PDB entry 7MID | electron microscopy, 3.56 A resolution | chains A and B of the 6 polymer chains in the assembly

# Chain A (and B)
Protein: CRISPR-associated exonuclease Cas4/endonuclease Cas1 fusion
Source organism: Geobacter sulfurreducens
Notes: EC 3.1.-.-, 3.1.12.1; chain B of this document is another copy of the same molecule, construct and numbering; everything in this record applies to it too
UniProtKB: Q74H36 (CS4F1_GEOSL); numbering as in UniProt (aligned over 1-559)
Sequence (559 residues; numbered 1 to 559; the number before each row is that of its first residue):
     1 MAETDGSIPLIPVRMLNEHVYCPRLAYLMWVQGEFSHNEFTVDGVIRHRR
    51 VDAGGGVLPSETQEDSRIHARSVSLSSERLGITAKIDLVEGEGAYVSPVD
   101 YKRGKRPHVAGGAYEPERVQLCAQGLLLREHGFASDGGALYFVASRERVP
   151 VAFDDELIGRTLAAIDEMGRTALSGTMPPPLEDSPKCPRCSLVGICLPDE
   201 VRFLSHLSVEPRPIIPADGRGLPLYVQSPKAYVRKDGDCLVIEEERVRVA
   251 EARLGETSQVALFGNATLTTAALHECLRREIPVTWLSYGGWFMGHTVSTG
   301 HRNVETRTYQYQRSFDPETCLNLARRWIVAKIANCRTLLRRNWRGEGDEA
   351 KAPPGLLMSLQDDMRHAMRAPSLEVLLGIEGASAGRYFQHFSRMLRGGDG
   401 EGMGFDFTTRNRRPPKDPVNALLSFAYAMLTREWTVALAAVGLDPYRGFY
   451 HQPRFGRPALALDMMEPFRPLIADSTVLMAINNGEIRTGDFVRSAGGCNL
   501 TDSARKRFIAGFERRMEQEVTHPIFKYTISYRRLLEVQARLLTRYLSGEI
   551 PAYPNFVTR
Unresolved in the structure: 1-4, 559 (chain B: 1-218, 559)
Metal / ion sites: 4Fe-4S cluster Fe: C22, C187, C190, C196; Mn2+ site 1: H48, D87, D100, Y101; Mn2+ site 2: E380, E466
Ligand contacts: 4Fe-4S cluster (SF4): Y21, C22, R24, L25, L28, P180, L181, C187, C190, C196, P198
Swiss-Prot annotation at these positions:
  - binding site ([4Fe-4S] cluster): C22, C187, C190, C196
  - binding site (Mn(2+)): D87, D100, E380, H451, E466
What the authors report for this chain:
  - specificity-determining residues: E18
  - specificity-determining residues: R14, L25, L192 (by similarity / conservation)
  - mutagenesis - H48G, D100A: decreased catalytic activity
  - mutagenesis - S191A: decreased catalytic activity on Gsu-PAM
  - mutagenesis - E18Y: abolished catalytic activity on both PAMs

# Interface between chain A and chain B
Residue-residue contacts (81; chain A residue first):
  G6(A) - Q452(B)
  G6(A) - R457(B)  hydrogen bond (backbone-side chain)
  S7(A) - F455(B)
  I8(A) - F455(B)  hydrophobic
  P9(A) - R413(B)
  P9(A) - F455(B)
  P9(A) - R457(B)
  L10(A) - R413(B)
  Y27(A) - R454(B)  hydrogen bond
  W30(A) - F455(B)
  V31(A) - R454(B)
  V31(A) - F455(B)
  L58(A) - R493(B)
  L58(A) - S494(B)
  P59(A) - S494(B)
  P59(A) - A495(B)  hydrogen bond (backbone-backbone)
  E61(A) - R493(B)
  E61(A) - S494(B)  hydrogen bond (side chain-backbone)
  E61(A) - A495(B)  hydrogen bond (side chain-backbone)
  S76(A) - P414(B)
  H131(A) - A495(B)
  A172(A) - R454(B)  hydrogen bond (backbone-side chain)
  G264(A) - H274(B)
  N265(A) - T270(B)  hydrogen bond
  N265(A) - A271(B)
  A266(A) - T270(B)
  T267(A) - T270(B)
  T270(A) - A266(B)  hydrogen bond (side chain-backbone)
  A271(A) - N265(B)
  L273(A) - W285(B)
  H274(A) - W285(B)
  H274(A) - L286(B)
  H274(A) - M293(B)
  L277(A) - M293(B)
  R278(A) - M293(B)
  W285(A) - L273(B)
  W285(A) - T296(B)
  F292(A) - T299(B)  hydrogen bond (backbone-side chain)
  M293(A) - L277(B)  hydrophobic
  M293(A) - R278(B)
  M293(A) - S298(B)
  M293(A) - T299(B)  hydrogen bond (backbone-side chain)
  G294(A) - L277(B)
  G294(A) - V297(B)
  G294(A) - S298(B)
  H295(A) - T296(B)
  H295(A) - V297(B)  hydrogen bond (backbone-backbone)
  H295(A) - T299(B)
  T296(A) - H295(B)  hydrogen bond (side chain-backbone)
  V297(A) - G294(B)
  V297(A) - H295(B)  hydrogen bond (backbone-backbone)
  V297(A) - V297(B)  hydrophobic
  T299(A) - F292(B)
  T299(A) - T435(B)
  T299(A) - A439(B)
  T299(A) - Y446(B)
  R302(A) - Y446(B)
  V304(A) - Y446(B)  hydrophobic
  E305(A) - R454(B)  salt bridge
  R307(A) - Y311(B)
  R307(A) - D444(B)  salt bridge
  R307(A) - Y446(B)
  T308(A) - Y311(B)
  T308(A) - R447(B)  hydrogen bond
  Y311(A) - R307(B)
  Y311(A) - T308(B)
  Y311(A) - Y311(B)  hydrophobic
  Q312(A) - F315(B)
  F315(A) - T308(B)
  F315(A) - Q312(B)
  D444(A) - R307(B)  salt bridge
  Y446(A) - T299(B)
  Y446(A) - V304(B)  hydrophobic
  Y446(A) - R307(B)
  R447(A) - T308(B)  hydrogen bond
  P453(A) - H301(B)
  F455(A) - L277(B)
  F455(A) - E280(B)
  F455(A) - T299(B)
  F455(A) - G300(B)
  G456(A) - T299(B)  hydrogen bond (backbone-backbone)
Interface residues without a listed pair, chain A (58 interface residues in all): D5, S74, L75, T83, F133, L173, G175, L286, G300, H301, R454, R457
Interface residues without a listed pair, chain B (47 interface residues in all): G264, T267, V436, P453, G456, G496

# Summary
58 residues of chain A face 47 of chain B across their interface, with 16 hydrogen bonds and 3 salt bridges.
Among the polar pairs are E305(A)-R454(B), R307(A)-D444(B) and G6(A)-R457(B). The paper reports that H48G and
D100A of chain A reduce catalytic activity; specificity determinants E18(A), R14(A) and L25(A) among others; 4
substitutions were tested in all.
Both chains are CRISPR-associated exonuclease Cas4/endonuclease Cas1 fusion (Geobacter sulfurreducens). Entry
7MID (Sub-complex of Cas4-Cas1-Cas2 bound PAM containing DNA) was determined by electron microscopy (same
publication as 7MI4, 7MI5, 7MI9 and 7MIB).
